Entry 8G2W (electron microscopy, 3.70 A resolution); this record covers chains H and J of the 8 polymer chains in the assembly.

# Chain H
Name: DNA-directed RNA polymerase subunit alpha
Organism: Escherichia coli
Notes: EC 2.7.7.6
UniProt: A0A5B9AW69 (A0A5B9AW69_ECOLX); numbering as in UniProt (aligned over 1-234)
Amino-acid sequence (235 residues; row label = number of the first residue in the row):
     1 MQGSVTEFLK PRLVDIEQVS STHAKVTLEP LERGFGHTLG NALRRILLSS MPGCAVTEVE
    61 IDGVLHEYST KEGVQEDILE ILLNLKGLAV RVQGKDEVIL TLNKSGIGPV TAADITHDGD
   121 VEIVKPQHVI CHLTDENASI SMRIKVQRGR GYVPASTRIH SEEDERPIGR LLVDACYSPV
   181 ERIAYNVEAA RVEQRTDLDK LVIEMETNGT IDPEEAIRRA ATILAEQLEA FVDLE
Disordered / not traced: 1-4, 159-169, 235
Sequence notes: expression tag (235)

# Chain J
Name: DNA-directed RNA polymerase subunit beta'
Organism: Escherichia coli
UniProt: C3SIA2 (C3SIA2_ECOLX); residues 16-1373 here = UniProt positions 16-1373
Amino-acid sequence (1358 residues; row label = number of the first residue in the row):
    16 EFDAIKIALA SPDMIRSWSF GEVKKPETIN YRTFKPERDG LFCARIFGPV KDYECLCGKY
    76 KRLKHRGVIC EKCGVEVTQT KVRRERMGHI ELASPTAHIW FLKSLPSRIG LLLDMPLRDI
   136 ERVLYFESYV VIEGGMTNLE RQQILTEEQY LDALEEFGDE FDAKMGAEAI QALLKSMDLE
   196 QECEQLREEL NETNSETKRK KLTKRIKLLE AFVQSGNKPE WMILTVLPVL PPDLRPLVPL
   256 DGGRFATSDL NDLYRRVINR NNRLKRLLDL AAPDIIVRNE KRMLQEAVDA LLDNGRRGRA
   316 ITGSNKRPLK SLADMIKGKQ GRFRQNLLGK RVDYSGRSVI TVGPYLRLHQ CGLPKKMALE
   376 LFKPFIYGKL ELRGLATTIK AAKKMVEREE AVVWDILDEV IREHPVLLNR APTLHRLGIQ
   436 AFEPVLIEGK AIQLHPLVCA AYNADFDGDQ MAVHVPLTLE AQLEARALMM STNNILSPAN
   496 GEPIIVPSQD VVLGLYYMTR DCVNAKGEGM VLTGPKEAER LYRSGLASLH ARVKVRITEY
   556 EKDANGELVA KTSLKDTTVG RAILWMIVPK GLPYSIVNQA LGKKAISKML NTCYRILGLK
   616 PTVIFADQIM YTGFAYAARS GASVGIDDMV IPEKKHEIIS EAEAEVAEIQ EQFQSGLVTA
   676 GERYNKVIDI WAAANDRVSK AMMDNLQTET VINRDGQEEK QVSFNSIYMM ADSGARGSAA
   736 QIRQLAGMRG LMAKPDGSII ETPITANFRE GLNVLQYFIS THGARKGLAD TALKTANSGY
   796 LTRRLVDVAQ DLVVTEDDCG THEGIMMTPV IEGGDVKEPL RDRVLGRVTA EDVLKPGTAD
   856 ILVPRNTLLH EQWCDLLEEN SVDAVKVRSV VSCDTDFGVC AHCYGRDLAR GHIINKGEAI
   916 GVIAAQSIGE PGTQLTMRTF HIGGAASRAA AESSIQVKNK GSIKLSNVKS VVNSSGKLVI
   976 TSRNTELKLI DEFGRTKESY KVPYGAVLAK GDGEQVAGGE TVANWDPHTM PVITEVSGFV
  1036 RFTDMIDGQT ITRQTDELTG LSSLVVLDSA ERTAGGKDLR PALKIVDAQG NDVLIPGTDM
  1096 PAQYFLPGKA IVQLEDGVQI SSGDTLARIP QESGGTKDIT GGLPRVADLF EARRPKEPAI
  1156 LAEISGIVSF GKETKGKRRL VITPVDGSDP YEEMIPKWRQ LNVFEGERVE RGDVISDGPE
  1216 APHDILRLRG VHAVTRYIVN EVQDVYRLQG VKINDKHIEV IVRQMLRKAT IVNAGSSDFL
  1276 EGEQVEYSRV KIANRELEAN GKVGATYSRD LLGITKASLA TESFISAASF QETTRVLTEA
  1336 AVAGKRDELR GLKENVIVGR LIPAGTGYAY HQDRMRRR
Disordered / not traced: 934-947, 1127-1133
Metal / ion sites: Mg2+: Asp460, Asp462, Asp464 (shared with 1 residue of chain R)

# Chain H / chain J interface
Residue-residue contacts (40; chain H residue first):
  Arg44(H) - Arg538(J)
  Leu48(H) - Arg535(J)
  Leu48(H) - Arg538(J)
  Leu48(H) - Ser539(J)
  Leu79(H) - Val526(J)  hydrophobic
  Leu79(H) - Leu569(J)  hydrophobic
  Glu80(H) - Arg551(J)  salt bridge
  Glu80(H) - Leu569(J)
  Leu83(H) - Val526(J)  hydrophobic
  Leu83(H) - Leu527(J)
  Leu83(H) - Thr528(J)
  Leu83(H) - Arg551(J)
  Leu83(H) - Leu569(J)  hydrophobic
  Asn84(H) - Arg551(J)  hydrogen bond
  Lys86(H) - Val526(J)  hydrogen bond (side chain-backbone)
  Lys86(H) - Thr528(J)
  Lys86(H) - Glu532(J)  salt bridge
  Tyr152(H) - Glu532(J)  hydrogen bond
  Tyr152(H) - Arg535(J)
  Tyr152(H) - Leu536(J)  hydrophobic
  Tyr152(H) - Leu541(J)
  Pro154(H) - Met525(J)  hydrophobic
  Pro154(H) - Leu541(J)  hydrophobic
  Asp174(H) - Met525(J)
  Cys176(H) - Arg535(J)  hydrogen bond
  Val180(H) - Arg535(J)
  Glu181(H) - Lys531(J)
  Glu181(H) - Arg535(J)  hydrogen bond (backbone-side chain)
  Arg182(H) - Lys531(J)
  Arg182(H) - Glu534(J)
  Arg182(H) - Met581(J)  hydrogen bond
  Ile183(H) - Glu534(J)
  Arg191(H) - Asp413(J)  salt bridge
  Gln194(H) - Lys370(J)  hydrogen bond
  Gln194(H) - Trp409(J)
  Gln194(H) - Glu443(J)  hydrogen bond
  Arg195(H) - Glu443(J)
  Thr196(H) - Glu443(J)
  Asp197(H) - Glu443(J)  hydrogen bond (backbone-side chain)
  Glu206(H) - Lys531(J)  salt bridge
Also at the interface, not in a pair above, chain H (24 interface residues in all): Gly87, Ser178, Tyr185

# In short
Chain H and chain J form an interface of 24 and 19 residues respectively; the contacts include 9 hydrogen
bonds and 4 salt bridges. Polar pairs include Glu80(H)-Arg551(J), Lys86(H)-Glu532(J) and Arg191(H)-Asp413(J).
The Mg2+ site is built by Asp460(J), Asp462(J) and Asp464(J).
Here chain H is DNA-directed RNA polymerase subunit alpha and chain J is DNA-directed RNA polymerase subunit
beta', both from Escherichia coli. Entry 8G2W (Cryo-EM structure of 3DVA component 2 of Escherichia coli
que-PEC (paused elongation complex) RNA Polymerase minus ...) was determined by electron microscopy, deposited
together with 8F3C, 8G00, 8G1S, 8G4W, 8G7E and 8G8Z.
